Entry 7RKF (electron microscopy, 4.00 A resolution); this record covers chains A and R of the 6 polymer chains in the assembly.

# Chain A
Protein: Guanine nucleotide-binding protein subunit alpha-11
Organism: Homo sapiens
UniProt: P29992 (GNA11_HUMAN); residues 19-353 here correspond to UniProt positions 25-359 (UniProt number = residue number + 6)
Chain sequence (352 residues; row label = number of the first residue in the row):
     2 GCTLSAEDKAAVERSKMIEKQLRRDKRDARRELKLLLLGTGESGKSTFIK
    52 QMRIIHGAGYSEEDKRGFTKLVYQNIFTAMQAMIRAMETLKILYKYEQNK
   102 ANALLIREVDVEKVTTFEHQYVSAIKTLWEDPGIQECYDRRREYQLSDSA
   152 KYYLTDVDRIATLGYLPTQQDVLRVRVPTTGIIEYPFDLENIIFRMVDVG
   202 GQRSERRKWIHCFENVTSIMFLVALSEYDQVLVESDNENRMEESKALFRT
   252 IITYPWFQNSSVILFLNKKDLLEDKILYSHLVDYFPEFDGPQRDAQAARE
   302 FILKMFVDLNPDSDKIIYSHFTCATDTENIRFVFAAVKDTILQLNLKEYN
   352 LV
Unresolved in the structure: 2-3
Differences from the reference sequence: expression tag (2-18)
Small-molecule neighbours: GDP (guanosine-5'-diphosphate): Thr41, Gly42, Glu43, Ser44, Gly45, Lys46, Ser47, Thr48, Ser150, Arg175, Arg177, Lys269, Leu272, Cys324, Ala325, Thr326
Curated features (UniProtKB/Swiss-Prot):
  - region: Lys35 to Thr48 (G1 motif), Asp172 to Thr180 (G2 motif), Phe195 to Arg204 (G3 motif), Ile264 to Asp271 (G4 motif), Thr323 to Thr328 (G5 motif)
  - binding site (GTP): Gly40 to Ser47, Leu174 to Arg177, Asn268 to Asp271, Ala325
  - binding site (Mg(2+)): Ser47, Thr180
  - modified residue: Gln203 (Deamidated glutamine)

# Chain R
Protein: G-protein coupled receptor homolog US28
Organism: Human cytomegalovirus
UniProt: P69332 (US28_HCMVA); residue numbers follow UniProt; this construct covers 1-354
Chain sequence (362 residues; each row starts with the number of its first residue; numbers below 1 keep their minus sign (Asp-7 is residue -7)):
    -7 DYKDDDDAMTPTTTTAELTTEFDYDEDATPCVFTDVLNQSKPVTLFLYGV
    43 VFLFGSIGNFLVIFTITWRRRIQCSGDVYFINLAAADLLFVCTLPLWMQY
    93 LLDHNSLASVPCTLLTACFYVAMFASLCFITEIALDRYYAIVYMRYRPVK
   143 QACLFSIFWWIFAVIIAIPHFMVVTKKDNQCMTDYDYLEVSYPIILNVEL
   193 MLGAFVIPLSVISYCYYRISRIVAVSQSRHKGRIVRVLIAVVLVFIIFWL
   243 PYHLTLFVDTLKLLKWISSSCEFERSLKRALILTESLAFCHCCLNPLLYV
   293 FVGTKFRQELHCLLAEFRQRLFSRDVSWYHSMSFSRRSSPSRRETSSDTL
   343 SDEVCRVSQIIP
Unresolved in the structure: -7 to 14, 311-354
Disulfide bonds: Cys23-Cys263, Cys104-Cys173
Differences from the reference sequence: expression tag (-7 to 0)
Curated features (UniProtKB/Swiss-Prot):
  - glycosylation: Asn30 (N-linked (GlcNAc...) asparagine)
  - natural variant: Glu18 to Asp19 (sequence variant, change not given here; In strain: Isolate clinical VHL/E), Phe25 (F25L: In strain: Isolate clinical VHL/E), Arg267 (R267K: In strain: Isolate clinical VHL/E), Val346 (V346A: In strain: Isolate clinical VHL/E)

# Interface between chain A and chain R
Pairs across the interface (21; chain A residue first):
  Arg24(A) with Gln65(R)
  Arg28(A) with Pro140(R)
  Gln259(A) with Arg221(R)
  Lys316(A) with Gln219(R)
  Gln344(A) with Val217(R)
  Leu347(A) with Ser218(R); Gln219(R); Ser220(R)
  Glu349(A) with His222(R), salt bridge; Ile226(R)
  Tyr350(A) with Asp128(R), hydrogen bond; Ala132(R), hydrophobic; Tyr138(R), hydrophobic
  Asn351(A) with Arg129(R), hydrogen bond (backbone-side chain)
  Leu352(A) with Arg129(R); Ile133(R), hydrophobic; Ile226(R)
  Val353(A) with His222(R); Ile226(R); Val294(R), hydrophobic; Gly295(R)
Interface residues without a listed pair, chain A (17 interface residues in all): Lys27, Arg31, Asn260, Leu345, Asn346, Lys348
Interface residues without a listed pair, chain R (23 interface residues in all): Ile64, Cys66, Ser67, Val141, Val215, Arg225, Tyr291

# Overview
17 residues of chain A face 23 of chain R across their interface, with 2 hydrogen bonds and 1 salt bridge.
Polar contacts include Glu349(A)-His222(R), Tyr350(A)-Asp128(R) and Asn351(A)-Arg129(R). Ligands of chain A:
GDP.
Here chain A is Guanine nucleotide-binding protein subunit alpha-11 (Homo sapiens) and chain R is G-protein
coupled receptor homolog US28 (Human cytomegalovirus). Entry 7RKF (Structure of CX3CL1-US28-G11iN18-scFv16 in
TL-state) was determined by electron microscopy, deposited together with 7RKM, 7RKN, 7RKX and 7RKY.
